Entry 2J5I (X-ray diffraction, 1.80 A resolution); this record covers chains A and C of the 6 polymer chains in the assembly.

[Chain A]
Name: P-hydroxycinnamoyl CoA hydratase/lyase
Organism: Pseudomonas fluorescens
Notes: EC 4.2.1.101
UniProt: O69762 (O69762_PSEFL); residue numbers follow UniProt; this construct covers 1-276
Chain sequence (276 residues; each row starts with the number of its first residue):
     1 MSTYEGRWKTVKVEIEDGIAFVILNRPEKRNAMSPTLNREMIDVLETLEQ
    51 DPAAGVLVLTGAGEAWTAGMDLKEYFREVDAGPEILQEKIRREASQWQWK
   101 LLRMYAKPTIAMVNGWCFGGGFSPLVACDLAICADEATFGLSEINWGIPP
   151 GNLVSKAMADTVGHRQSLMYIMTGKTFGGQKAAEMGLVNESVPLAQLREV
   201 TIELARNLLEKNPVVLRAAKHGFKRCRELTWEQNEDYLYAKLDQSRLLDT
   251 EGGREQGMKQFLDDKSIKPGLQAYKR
Not modelled in the structure: 1-2, 251-276
Differences from the reference sequence: conflict M169 (Tyr in O69762)
UniProt features mapped onto this chain:
  - binding site (acetyl-CoA): K29, A68, M70, L72, G120, S142, W146
  - binding site (vanillin): Y75, G151, Y239
  - mutagenesis: S123 (S123A: Reduced kcat compared to wild-type but not markerdly), E143 (E143A: Abolishes catalytic activity), Y239 (Y239F: Increased KM for feruloyl-CoA but retains a significant amount of catalytic activity with a kcat 10 times less than that of the wild-type)
From the paper describing this entry:
  - contacts within the chain: R103-E228, D129-K220 (salt bridge), D160-R227
  - higher-order assembly contacts with a neighbouring P-HYDROXYCINNAMOYL COA HYDRATASE/LYASE; pairs are residue here / residue on that copy: S95-E235 (hydrogen bond), K100-E235 (salt bridge), N152-Y239 (hydrogen bond), D160-W231 (hydrogen bond)
  - catalytic residues: M70, G120 (from molecular simulation)
  - catalytic residues: E143 (proposed by the authors, not directly observed)

[Chain C]
Name: P-hydroxycinnamoyl CoA hydratase/lyase
Organism: Pseudomonas fluorescens
Notes: EC 4.2.1.101
UniProt: O69762 (O69762_PSEFL); residues 1-276 here = UniProt positions 1-276
Chain sequence (276 residues; row label = number of the first residue in the row):
     1 MSTYEGRWKTVKVEIEDGIAFVILNRPEKRNAMSPTLNREMIDVLETLEQ
    51 DPAAGVLVLTGAGEAWTAGMDLKEYFREVDAGPEILQEKIRREASQWQWK
   101 LLRMYAKPTIAMVNGWCFGGGFSPLVACDLAICADEATFGLSEINWGIPP
   151 GNLVSKAMADTVGHRQSLYYIMTGKTFGGQKAAEMGLVNESVPLAQLREV
   201 TIELARNLLEKNPVVLRAAKHGFKRCRELTWEQNEDYLYAKLDQSRLLDT
   251 EGGREQGMKQFLDDKSIKPGLQAYKR
Not modelled in the structure: 1-3, 250-276
UniProt features mapped onto this chain:
  - binding site (acetyl-CoA): K29, A68, M70, L72, G120, S142, W146
  - binding site (vanillin): Y75, G151, Y239
  - mutagenesis: S123 (S123A: Reduced kcat compared to wild-type but not markerdly), E143 (E143A: Abolishes catalytic activity), Y239 (Y239F: Increased KM for feruloyl-CoA but retains a significant amount of catalytic activity with a kcat 10 times less than that of the wild-type)
From the paper describing this entry:
  - self-association interface (contacts with another copy of this molecule); pairs are residue here / residue on that copy: Y237-D236, K241-D236
  - specificity-determining residues: Y239 (from molecular simulation)

[How chain A and chain C interact]
Pairs across the interface (74):
  P108(A) with M172(C), hydrophobic
  L125(A) with R165(C), hydrogen bond (backbone-side chain)
  V126(A) with R165(C)
  C128(A) with R165(C), hydrogen bond (backbone-side chain)
  D129(A) with R165(C), hydrogen bond (backbone-side chain); L168(C); M172(C)
  L130(A) with R165(C); L168(C), hydrophobic; Y169(C)
  A131(A) with R165(C)
  D160(A) with H164(C)
  T161(A) with H164(C)
  G186(A) with R165(C)
  L187(A) with R165(C), hydrogen bond (backbone-side chain)
  V188(A) with R165(C)
  N189(A) with R165(C), hydrogen bond (side chain-backbone); Y169(C)
  L204(A) with Y169(C), hydrophobic; T173(C)
  N207(A) with T173(C); K175(C)
  L208(A) with M172(C)
  K211(A) with N145(C), hydrogen bond; M172(C); T173(C), hydrogen bond (side chain-backbone)
  V215(A) with I144(C), hydrophobic; G147(C); I148(C); P149(C)
  L216(A) with I144(C), hydrophobic; M172(C), hydrophobic
  A218(A) with P149(C), hydrophobic
  A219(A) with I144(C), hydrophobic; P149(C); P150(C); I171(C), hydrophobic
  K220(A) with M172(C)
  F223(A) with S155(C); A159(C), hydrophobic; H164(C); S167(C); L168(C), hydrophobic; I171(C), hydrophobic
  K224(A) with L168(C)
  C226(A) with S155(C); K156(C), hydrogen bond (backbone-side chain); A159(C), hydrophobic
  R227(A) with K156(C); A159(C); H164(C), hydrogen bond
  L229(A) with K156(C), hydrogen bond (backbone-side chain)
  W231(A) with W99(C), hydrophobic; R103(C); V126(C), hydrophobic; L153(C); K156(C); D160(C), hydrogen bond
  N234(A) with L153(C); K156(C)
  E235(A) with S95(C), hydrogen bond; W99(C); K100(C), salt bridge; L153(C)
  L238(A) with N152(C)
  Y239(A) with R91(C); N152(C), hydrogen bond
  L242(A) with R91(C); I148(C), hydrophobic; P149(C)
  D243(A) with R91(C), salt bridge
  S245(A) with P149(C)
  R246(A) with Q87(C); R91(C)
Other interface residues (no listed pair), chain A (38 interface residues in all): T230, E232
Other interface residues (no listed pair), chain C (36 interface residues in all): R92, S123, A127, A157, M158, Q166, R225, E228

[Summary]
38 residues of chain A face 36 of chain C across their interface; the contacts include 13 hydrogen bonds and 2
salt bridges. Among the polar pairs are E235(A)-K100(C), D243(A)-R91(C) and L125(A)-R165(C). From the paper:
catalytic residues M70(A), G120(A) and E143(A); the specificity determinant Y239(C).
Chain A is P-hydroxycinnamoyl CoA hydratase/lyase and chain C is P-hydroxycinnamoyl CoA hydratase/lyase, both
from Pseudomonas fluorescens; the structure, Crystal Structure of Hydroxycinnamoyl-CoA Hydratase-Lyase, was
determined by X-ray diffraction.
